Entry 3CM6 (X-ray diffraction, 2.60 A resolution); this record covers chains A and B.

[Chain A (and B)]
Molecule: Cell death-related nuclease 4
From: Caenorhabditis elegans
Notes: EC 3.1.-.-; chain B of this document is another copy of the same molecule, construct and numbering; everything in this record applies to it too
Reference sequence: Q10905 (CRN4_CAEEL); numbering as in UniProt (aligned over 1-298)
Chain sequence (308 residues; numbered -9 to 298; the number before each row is that of its first residue; numbers below 1 keep their minus sign (Gly-9 is residue -9)):
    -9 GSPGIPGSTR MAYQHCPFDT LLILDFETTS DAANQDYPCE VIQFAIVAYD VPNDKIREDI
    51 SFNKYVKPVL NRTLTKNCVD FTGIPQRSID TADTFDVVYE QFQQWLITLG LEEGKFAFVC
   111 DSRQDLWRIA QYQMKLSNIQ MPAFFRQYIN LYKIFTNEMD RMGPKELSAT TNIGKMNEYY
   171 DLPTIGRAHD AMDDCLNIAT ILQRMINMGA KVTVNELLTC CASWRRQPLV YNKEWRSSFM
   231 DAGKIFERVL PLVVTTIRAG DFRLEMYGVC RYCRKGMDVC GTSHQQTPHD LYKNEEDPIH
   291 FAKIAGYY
Disordered / not traced: -9 to 4 (chain B: -9 to 2)
Differences from the reference sequence: expression tag (-9 to 0)
Bound ions: Zn2+: Cys210, Cys260, Cys263, Cys270
Residues lining bound ligands: erbium (iii) ion (ER3): Asp15, Phe16, Glu17, Asp184
Reported in the primary citation:
  - erbium (iii) ion coordination: Asp15
  - conformationally variable residues (side-chain flip): Asp15
  - catalytic residues: Asp115, His179 (by similarity / conservation)
  - mutagenesis - D15A/E17A (5-fold), D115A (5-fold), H179A (5-fold), D184A (5-fold): decreased catalytic activity
  - mutagenesis - D15A/E17A/D115A: abolished catalytic activity on plasmid

[Interface between chain A and chain B]
Pairs across the interface - 35 pairs, chain A then chain B:
  Asp21(A) - Thr65(B)
  Asp21(A) - Lys66(B)  hydrogen bond (side chain-backbone)
  Tyr27(A) - Thr63(B)
  Pro28(A) - Thr63(B)
  Val59(A) - Val59(B)
  Val59(A) - Arg62(B)  hydrogen bond (backbone-side chain)
  Leu60(A) - Leu60(B)
  Leu60(A) - Asn61(B)
  Leu60(A) - Arg62(B)  hydrogen bond (backbone-backbone)
  Asn61(A) - Leu60(B)
  Asn61(A) - Asn61(B)
  Asn61(A) - Arg62(B)
  Asn61(A) - Thr63(B)  hydrogen bond
  Arg62(A) - Leu60(B)  hydrogen bond (backbone-backbone)
  Arg62(A) - Asn61(B)
  Arg62(A) - Ile294(B)
  Thr63(A) - Tyr27(B)
  Thr63(A) - Pro28(B)
  Thr63(A) - Asn61(B)  hydrogen bond
  Thr63(A) - His290(B)
  Thr65(A) - Asp21(B)
  Thr65(A) - Thr65(B)
  Lys66(A) - Asp21(B)  hydrogen bond (backbone-side chain)
  Lys66(A) - Ala23(B)
  Gln76(A) - His290(B)  hydrogen bond
  Arg77(A) - Glu286(B)  hydrogen bond (side chain-backbone)
  Arg77(A) - Pro288(B)
  Asp80(A) - His290(B)  salt bridge
  Glu286(A) - Arg77(B)  salt bridge
  Pro288(A) - Arg77(B)
  His290(A) - Thr63(B)  hydrogen bond
  His290(A) - Gln76(B)
  His290(A) - Asp80(B)  salt bridge
  Lys293(A) - Asp80(B)
  Lys293(A) - Thr81(B)
Also at the interface, not in a pair above, chain A (22 interface residues in all): Ala23, Asn24, Asp26, Leu64, Glu285
Also at the interface, not in a pair above, chain B (21 interface residues in all): Asn24, Asp26

[In short]
Chain A and chain B form an interface of 22 and 21 residues respectively, with 10 hydrogen bonds and 3 salt
bridges. Among the polar pairs are Asp80(A)-His290(B), Glu286(A)-Arg77(B) and Asp21(A)-Lys66(B). The paper
reports catalytic residues Asp115(A) and His179(A); D15A/E17A, D115A and H179A of chain A, among others,
reduce catalytic activity; 5 substitutions were tested in all.
Chain A and chain B are both Cell death-related nuclease 4 (Caenorhabditis elegans); the structure, Crystal
structure of cell-death related nuclease 4 (CRN-4) bound with Er, was determined by X-ray diffraction,
deposited together with 3CG7 and 3CM5.
